PDB entry 8WN8 | electron microscopy, 3.00 A resolution | chains B and D of the 4 polymer chains in the assembly

== Chain B (and D) ==
Molecule: Non-structural protein 1
From: Zika virus
Notes: chain D of this document is another copy of the same molecule, construct and numbering; everything in this record applies to it too
UniProt: Q32ZE1 (POLG_ZIKV); residues 1-353 here correspond to UniProt positions 791-1143 (UniProt number = residue number + 790)
Chain sequence (361 residues; numbered 1 to 361; the number before each row is that of its first residue):
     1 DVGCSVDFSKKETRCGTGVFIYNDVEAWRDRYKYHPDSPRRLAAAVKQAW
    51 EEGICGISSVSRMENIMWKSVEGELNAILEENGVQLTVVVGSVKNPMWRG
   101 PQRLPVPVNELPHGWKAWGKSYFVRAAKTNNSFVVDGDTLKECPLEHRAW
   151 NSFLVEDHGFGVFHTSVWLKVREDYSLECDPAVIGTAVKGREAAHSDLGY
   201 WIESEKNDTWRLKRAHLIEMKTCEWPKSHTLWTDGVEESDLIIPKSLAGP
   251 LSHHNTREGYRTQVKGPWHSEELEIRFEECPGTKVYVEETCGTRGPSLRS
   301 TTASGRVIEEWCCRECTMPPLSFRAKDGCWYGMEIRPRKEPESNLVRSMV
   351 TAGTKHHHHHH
Not modelled in the structure: 353-361
Disulfides: Cys-55/Cys-143, Cys-179/Cys-223, Cys-280/Cys-329, Cys-291/Cys-312, Cys-313/Cys-316
Glycans and other covalent adducts: N-acetylglucosamine (NAG) linked to Asn-207
Differences from the reference sequence: expression tag (354-361)
Curated features (UniProtKB/Swiss-Prot):
  - site: Ala-352, Gly-353 (Cleavage)
  - glycosylation (N-linked (GlcNAc...) asparagine): Asn-130, Asn-207

== Chain B / chain D interface ==
Pairs across the interface (8; chain B residue first):
  Val-6(B) with Phe-8(D), hydrophobic
  Phe-8(B) with Lys-11(D)
  Thr-13(B) with Trp-28(D), hydrogen bond (backbone-side chain)
  Arg-14(B) with Trp-28(D)
  Cys-15(B) with Trp-28(D); Arg-29(D)
  Gly-16(B) with Arg-29(D)
  Thr-17(B) with Arg-29(D)

== Summary ==
The interface between chain B and chain D involves 7 residues on one side and 4 on the other, with 1 hydrogen
bond. The hydrogen-bonded pair is Thr-13(B)/Trp-28(D). N-acetylglucosamine is covalently linked to Asn-207(B).
Chain B and chain D are both Non-structural protein 1 (Zika virus); the structure, CryoEM structure of ZIKV
rsNS1, was determined by electron microscopy (same publication as 8WO0).
